Entry 1Q3H (X-ray diffraction, 2.50 A resolution); this record covers chain A.

# Chain A
Protein: Cystic fibrosis transmembrane conductance regulator
Organism: Mus musculus
Reference sequence: P26361 (CFTR_MOUSE); residues 389-673 here = UniProt positions 389-673
Amino-acid sequence (286 residues; row label = number of the first residue in the row):
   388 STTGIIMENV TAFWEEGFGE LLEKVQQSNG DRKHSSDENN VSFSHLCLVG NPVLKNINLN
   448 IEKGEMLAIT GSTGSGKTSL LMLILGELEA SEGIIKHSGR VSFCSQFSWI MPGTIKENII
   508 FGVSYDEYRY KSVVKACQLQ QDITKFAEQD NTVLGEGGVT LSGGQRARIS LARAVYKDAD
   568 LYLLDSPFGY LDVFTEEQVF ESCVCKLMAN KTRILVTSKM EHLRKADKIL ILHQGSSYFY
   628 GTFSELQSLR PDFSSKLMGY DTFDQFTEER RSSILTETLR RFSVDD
Unresolved in the structure: 388-389, 413-428, 671-673
Sequence notes: cloning artifact (388)
Bound ions: Mg2+: T465, Q493 (together with AMP-PNP)
Small-molecule neighbours: AMP-PNP (ANP; phosphoaminophosphonic acid-adenylate ester): W401, L409, E410, F430, L433, V440, S459, T460, G461, S462, G463, K464, T465, S466, Q493
Swiss-Prot annotation at these positions:
  - binding site (ATP): W401, G458 to T465, Q493
  - modified residue (Phosphoserine): S549, S660, S670
  - lipidation: C524 (S-palmitoyl cysteine)
  - mutagenesis: F508 (F508A/L/Q: Mildly impairs protein maturation; F508C/M: No effect on protein maturation; F508E/D/G/H/I/K/P/R/Y: Abolishes normal maturation; F508N/S/V: Nearly abolishes normal maturation ...)
From the paper describing this entry:
  - disease-associated variants - F508DEL: decreased localization (citing earlier work)
  - disease-associated variants - A455E, G480C, I506T, I507DEL, S549N, S549R, G551D, A559T, R560T, Y569D, D648V (citing earlier work)

# Overview
Ligands of chain A: AMP-PNP. T465 and Q493 coordinate Mg2+. UniProt lists 10 ATP-binding residues and one
mutagenesis site. The paper reports that F508DEL reduces localization.
Chain A is Cystic fibrosis transmembrane conductance regulator (Mus musculus); the structure, mouse CFTR NBD1
with AMP.PNP, was determined by X-ray diffraction together with 1R0W, 1R0X, 1R0Y, 1R0Z and 1R10 from the same
study.
